PDB entry 7YZE | X-ray diffraction, 1.99 A resolution | chains A and C of the 3 polymer chains in the assembly

Chain A:
Molecule: Hepatocyte nuclear factor 3-beta
Source organism: Homo sapiens
Reference sequence: Q9Y261 (FOXA2_HUMAN); residues 149-273 here = UniProt positions 149-273
Chain sequence (125 residues; each row starts with the number of its first residue):
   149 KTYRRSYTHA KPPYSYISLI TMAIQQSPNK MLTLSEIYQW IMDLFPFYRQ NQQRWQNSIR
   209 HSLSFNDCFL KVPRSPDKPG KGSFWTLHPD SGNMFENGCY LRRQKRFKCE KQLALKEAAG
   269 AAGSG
Unresolved in the structure: 149-151, 239-273
UniProt features mapped onto this chain:
  - DNA-binding region: Lys-159 to Gln-252 (Fork-head)
  - modified residue: Thr-156 (Phosphothreonine), Ser-212 (Phosphoserine)
Ion coordination: K+: Leu-211, Ser-212, Asn-214, Phe-217

Chain C:
Molecule: 16-nt DNA strand
Sequence (16 nucleotides; row label = number of the first residue in the row):
     1 TCTCAGTAAA CAATCT

Interface between chain A and chain C:
Residue-residue contacts (12; chain A residue first):
  Ser-163(A) / DG6(C)  phosphate contact
  Tyr-164(A) / DG6(C)  hydrogen bond to the phosphate
  Tyr-164(A) / DT7(C)  hydrogen bond to the phosphate
  Arg-202(A) / DT7(C)  salt bridge to the phosphate
  Arg-202(A) / DA8(C)  phosphate contact
  Asn-205(A) / DA9(C)  hydrogen bond to the base
  Ser-206(A) / DG6(C)  sugar contact
  Ser-206(A) / DT7(C)  hydrogen bond to the phosphate
  His-209(A) / DT7(C)  hydrogen bond to the base
  His-209(A) / DA8(C)  base contact
  Gly-228(A) / DC15(C)  phosphate contact
  Lys-229(A) / DC15(C)  phosphate contact
Other interface residues (no listed pair), chain A (11 interface residues in all): Tyr-162, Ile-165, Trp-203
Other interface residues (no listed pair), chain C (7 interface residues in all): DA5, DT16

In short:
11 residues of chain A face 7 of chain C across their interface, with 5 hydrogen bonds and 1 salt bridge.
Among the polar pairs are Asn-205(A)/DA9(C), His-209(A)/DT7(C) and Tyr-164(A)/DG6(C). UniProt lists a
DNA-binding region on chain A.
Chain A is Hepatocyte nuclear factor 3-beta (Homo sapiens) and chain C is a 16-nt DNA strand; the structure,
Crystal structure of the human FoxA2 bound to the TGTTTACT site (forkhead motif GTAAACA), was determined by
X-ray diffraction, deposited together with 7YZ7, 7YZA, 7YZB, 7YZC, 7YZD, 7YZF and 7YZG.
